3F1P - chains A and B; structure by X-ray diffraction, 1.17 A resolution.

Chain A:
Protein: Endothelial PAS domain-containing protein 1
Organism: Homo sapiens
Notes: fragment: HIF2 alpha C-terminal PAS domain
UniProtKB: Q99814 (EPAS1_HUMAN); residue numbers follow UniProt; this construct covers 239-350
Amino-acid sequence (117 residues; row label = number of the first residue in the row):
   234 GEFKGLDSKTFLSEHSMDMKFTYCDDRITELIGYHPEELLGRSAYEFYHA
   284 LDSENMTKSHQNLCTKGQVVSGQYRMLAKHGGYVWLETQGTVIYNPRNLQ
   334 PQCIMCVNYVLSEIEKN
Not modelled in the structure: 234-235, 350
Sequence notes: expression tag (234-238); engineered mutation Glu247 (Arg in Q99814)

Chain B:
Protein: Aryl hydrocarbon receptor nuclear translocator
Organism: Homo sapiens
Notes: fragment: ARNT C-terminal PAS domain
UniProtKB: P27540 (ARNT_HUMAN); residue numbers follow UniProt; this construct covers 356-470
Amino-acid sequence (121 residues; each row starts with the number of its first residue):
   350 GEFKGLNVCQPTRFISRHNIEGIFTFVDHRCVATVGYQPQELLGKNIVEF
   400 CHPEDQQLLRDSFQQVVKLKGQVLSVMFRFRSKNQEWLWMRTSSFTFQNP
   450 YSDEIEYIICTNTNVKNSSQE
Not modelled in the structure: 350-356, 468-470
Sequence notes: expression tag (350-355); engineered mutation Arg362 (Glu in P27540)

Chain A / chain B interface:
Pairs across the interface (34; chain A residue first):
  Leu239(A) - Asn448(B)
  Leu239(A) - Ser451(B)
  Leu239(A) - Glu453(B)
  Asp240(A) - Arg366(B)  salt bridge
  Leu245(A) - Ile458(B)  hydrophobic
  Glu247(A) - Arg362(B)  salt bridge
  Glu247(A) - Ile364(B)
  Glu247(A) - Arg379(B)  salt bridge
  Tyr256(A) - Ile364(B)  hydrophobic
  Tyr256(A) - Phe375(B)
  Tyr256(A) - Asp377(B)
  Tyr256(A) - Arg379(B)
  Asp258(A) - Phe375(B)
  Arg260(A) - Arg366(B)
  Gln301(A) - Gly420(B)  hydrogen bond (side chain-backbone)
  Gln301(A) - Gln421(B)
  Gln322(A) - Phe444(B)
  Gln322(A) - Phe446(B)
  Thr324(A) - Val422(B)
  Thr324(A) - Phe444(B)
  Ile326(A) - Ser442(B)
  Pro329(A) - Arg440(B)
  Gln335(A) - Pro360(B)
  Cys336(A) - Arg362(B)
  Met338(A) - Ile364(B)  hydrophobic
  Met338(A) - Phe444(B)  hydrophobic
  Met338(A) - Ile458(B)  hydrophobic
  Met338(A) - Thr460(B)
  Val340(A) - Phe446(B)  hydrophobic
  Val340(A) - Ile458(B)  hydrophobic
  Tyr342(A) - Phe446(B)  hydrophobic
  Tyr342(A) - Asn448(B)
  Tyr342(A) - Pro449(B)
  Leu344(A) - Tyr450(B)  hydrophobic
Interface residues without a listed pair, chain A (23 interface residues in all): Thr243, Thr255, Gln306, Glu320, Asn328
Interface residues without a listed pair, chain B (23 interface residues in all): Thr445, Tyr456

Overview:
The chain A/chain B interface involves 23 residues from each chain, with 1 hydrogen bond and 3 salt bridges.
Among the polar pairs are Asp240(A)-Arg366(B), Glu247(A)-Arg362(B) and Glu247(A)-Arg379(B).
Chain A is Endothelial PAS domain-containing protein 1 and chain B is Aryl hydrocarbon receptor nuclear
translocator, both from Homo sapiens; the structure, Crystal structure of a high affinity heterodimer of HIF2
alpha and ARNT C-terminal PAS domains, was determined by X-ray diffraction, deposited together with 3F1N and
3F1O.
